PDB entry 6Z7O | X-ray diffraction, 2.33 A resolution | chain A

# Chain A
Name: Thioredoxin-T
From: Drosophila melanogaster
UniProt: Q8IFW4 (THIOT_DROME); residues 1-157 here = UniProt positions 1-157
Amino-acid sequence (157 residues; numbered 1 to 157; the number before each row is that of its first residue):
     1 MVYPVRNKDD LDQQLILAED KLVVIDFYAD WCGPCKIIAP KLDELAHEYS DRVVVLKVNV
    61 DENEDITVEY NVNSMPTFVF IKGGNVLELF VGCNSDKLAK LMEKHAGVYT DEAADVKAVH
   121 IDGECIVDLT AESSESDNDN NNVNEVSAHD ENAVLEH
Disordered / not traced: 107-124, 129-157
Disulfide bonds: C32-C35, C93-C125
Bound ions: Zn2+ site 1 near H47 (its only coordinating residue here); Zn2+ site 2: D65, E69, E88, H105
What the authors report for this chain:
  - Zn2+ coordination: D65, E69, E88, H105
  - catalytic residues: C32, C35
  - conformationally variable residues (order/disorder transition): D111 to H120

# In short
The Zn2+ site 2 is built by D65, E69, E88 and H105. The paper reports catalytic residues C32 and C35; Zn2+
coordination by D65, E69 and E88 among others.
Chain A is Thioredoxin-T (Drosophila melanogaster); the structure, Crystal structure of Thioredoxin T from
Drosophila melanogaster, was determined by X-ray diffraction, deposited together with 6ZMU.
